3J97 - chains K and M of the 13 polymer chains in the assembly; structure by electron microscopy, 7.80 A resolution (low resolution: residue-level contacts below are approximate; hydrogen-bond / salt-bridge calls are withheld).

Chain K:
Molecule: Vesicle-associated membrane protein 2
From: Rattus norvegicus
UniProtKB: P63045 (VAMP2_RAT); residues 28-89 here = UniProt positions 28-89
Sequence (63 residues; numbered 27 to 89; the number before each row is that of its first residue):
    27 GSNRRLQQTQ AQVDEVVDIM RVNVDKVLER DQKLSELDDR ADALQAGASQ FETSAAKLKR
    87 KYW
Disordered / not traced: 27-28
Sequence notes: expression tag (27)
Swiss-Prot annotation at these positions:
  - site ((Microbial infection) Cleavage): Q58, K59, K59, L60, R66, A67, Q76, F77, A81, A82

Chain M:
Molecule: Synaptosomal-associated protein 25
From: Rattus norvegicus
Sequence (198 residues; numbered 7 to 204; the number before each row is that of its first residue):
     7 MRNELEEMQR RADQLADESL ESTRRMLQLV EESKDAGIRT LVMLDEQGEQ LDRVEEGMNH
    67 INQDMKEAEK NLKDLGKFCG LCVCPCNKLK SSDAYKKAWG NNQDGVVASQ PARVVDEREQ
   127 MAISGGFIRR VTNDARENEM DENLEQVSGI IGNLRHMALD MGNEIDTQNR QIDRIMEKAD
   187 SNKTRIDEAN QRATKMLG
Disordered / not traced: 7-16, 84-140

How chain K and chain M interact:
Contacting residue pairs (39; chain K residue first):
  R31(K) with D147(M)
  T35(K) with L150(M)
  Q38(K) with S154(M); I157(M)
  V42(K) with I157(M); L160(M)
  N49(K) with A164(M)
  K52(K) with G168(M); I171(M)
  R56(K) with I171(M); Q174(M); N175(M)
  K59(K) with N175(M); M182(M)
  L60(K) with I178(M)
  E62(K) with M182(M)
  L63(K) with I178(M); I181(M); M182(M)
  R66(K) with M182(M); E183(M)
  A69(K) with K189(M)
  L70(K) with A185(M); N188(M); K189(M)
  G73(K) with K189(M); I192(M)
  F77(K) with A74(M); I192(M)
  S80(K) with N196(M)
  K83(K) with L203(M)
  L84(K) with L78(M); L81(M); A199(M)
  K87(K) with M202(M); L203(M); G204(M)
  Y88(K) with L81(M); M202(M)
Other interface residues (no listed pair), chain K (23 interface residues in all): A74, Q76
Other interface residues (no listed pair), chain M (27 interface residues in all): M71

In short:
Chain K and chain M form an interface of 23 and 27 residues respectively.
Chain K is Vesicle-associated membrane protein 2 and chain M is Synaptosomal-associated protein 25, both from
Rattus norvegicus; the structure, Structure of 20S supercomplex, was determined by electron microscopy
together with 3J94, 3J95, 3J96, 3J98 and 3J99 from the same study.
